8HXB - chains E and K of the 12 polymer chains in the assembly; structure by electron microscopy, 2.70 A resolution.

Chain E:
Name: NFkB inhibitor
Source organism: Monkeypox virus
UniProt: Q3I8Y9 (Q3I8Y9_MONPV); residues 18-220 here = UniProt positions 18-220
Amino-acid sequence (203 residues; row label = number of the first residue in the row):
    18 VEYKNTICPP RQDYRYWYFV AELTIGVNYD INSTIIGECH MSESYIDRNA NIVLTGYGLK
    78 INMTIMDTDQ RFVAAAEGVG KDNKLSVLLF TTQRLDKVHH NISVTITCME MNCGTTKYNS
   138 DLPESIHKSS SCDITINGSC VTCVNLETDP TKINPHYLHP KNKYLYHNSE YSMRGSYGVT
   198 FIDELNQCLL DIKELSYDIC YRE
Disordered / not traced: 18-19
Disulfides: C56-C217, C125-C157, C160-C205

Chain K:
Name: T-lymphocyte activation antigen CD86
Source organism: Homo sapiens
UniProt: P42081 (CD86_HUMAN); residue numbers follow UniProt; this construct covers 26-238
Amino-acid sequence (213 residues; each row starts with the number of its first residue):
    26 LKIQAYFNET ADLPCQFANS QNQSLSELVV FWQDQENLVL NEVYLGKEKF DSVHSKYMGR
    86 TSFDSDSWTL RLHNLQIKDK GLYQCIIHHK KPTGMIRIHQ MNSELSVLAN FSQPEIVPIS
   146 NITENVYINL TCSSIHGYPE PKKMSVLLRT KNSTIEYDGV MQKSQDNVTE LYDVSISLSV
   206 SFPDVTSNMT IFCILETDKT RLLSSPFSIE LED
Disordered / not traced: 26, 133-238
Disulfides: C40-C110
UniProt features mapped onto this chain:
  - glycosylation (N-linked (GlcNAc...) asparagine): N33, N47, N135, N146, N154, N177, N192, N213

Interface between chain E and chain K:
Pairs across the interface (38):
  Y135(E) with T118(K); G119(K); I121(K)
  S137(E) with K116(K); I121(K)
  L139(E) with I121(K), hydrophobic
  P140(E) with I121(K); R122(K); I123(K), hydrophobic
  E141(E) with I123(K)
  S142(E) with R122(K), hydrogen bond; I123(K); H124(K); Q125(K), hydrogen bond (backbone-backbone)
  I143(E) with Q125(K)
  K145(E) with I123(K); H124(K)
  N162(E) with R122(K)
  Y188(E) with N127(K), hydrogen bond
  R191(E) with Q125(K)
  S193(E) with R122(K), hydrogen bond; Q125(K), hydrogen bond
  Y194(E) with R122(K), hydrogen bond (backbone-side chain)
  G195(E) with I121(K); R122(K), hydrogen bond (backbone-backbone)
  V196(E) with M120(K)
  T197(E) with G119(K); M120(K), hydrogen bond (backbone-backbone)
  F198(E) with T118(K); G119(K)
  D200(E) with Y69(K)
  L202(E) with F56(K), hydrophobic; V64(K), hydrophobic; E67(K); S77(K)
  N203(E) with F56(K); Q58(K)
  L206(E) with N62(K)
Also at the interface, not in a pair above, chain E (24 interface residues in all): E164, I199, E201
Also at the interface, not in a pair above, chain K (21 interface residues in all): K27, H113, K115, M126

Summary:
24 residues of chain E and 21 residues of chain K are in contact; the contacts include 8 hydrogen bonds. Polar
contacts include S142(E)-R122(K), Y188(E)-N127(K) and S193(E)-R122(K).
Chain E is NFkB inhibitor (Monkeypox virus) and chain K is T-lymphocyte activation antigen CD86 (Homo
sapiens); the structure, Cryo-EM structure of MPXV M2 hexamer in complex with human B7.2, was determined by
electron microscopy, deposited together with 8HXA and 8HXC.
